8G6U - chains C and D of the 18 polymer chains in the assembly; structure by electron microscopy, 3.16 A resolution.

# Chain C
Protein: Heavy chain of 8ANC195
Organism: Homo sapiens
Chain sequence (238 residues; each row starts with the number of its first residue; note: 1 number in that range is skipped by the numbering (no residue carries it; nothing is unmodelled there); a row labelled like 77A-77D holds insertion residues (77A, then the next letters in order)):
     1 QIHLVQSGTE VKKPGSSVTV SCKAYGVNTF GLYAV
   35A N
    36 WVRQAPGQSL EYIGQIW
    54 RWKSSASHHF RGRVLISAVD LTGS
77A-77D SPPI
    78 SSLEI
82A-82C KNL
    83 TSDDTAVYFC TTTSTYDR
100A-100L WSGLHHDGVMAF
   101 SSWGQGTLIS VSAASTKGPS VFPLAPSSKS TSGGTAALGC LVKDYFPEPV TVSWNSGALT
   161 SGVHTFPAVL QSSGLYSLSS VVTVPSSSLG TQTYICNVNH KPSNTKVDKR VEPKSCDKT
Not modelled in the structure: 112-219
Cystine bridges: Cys22-Cys92

# Chain D
Protein: Light chain of 8ANC195
Organism: Homo sapiens
Chain sequence (215 residues; each row starts with the number of its first residue):
     1 DIQMTQSPST LSASTGDTVR ISCRASQSIT
   30A G
    31 NWVAWYQQRP GKAPRLLIYR GAALLGGVPS RFRGSAAGTD FTLTIGNLQA EDFGTFYCQQ
    91 YDTYPGTFGQ GTKVEVKRTV AAPSVFIFPP SDEQLKSGTA SVVCLLNNFY PREAKVQWKV
   151 DNALQSGNSQ ESVTEQDSKD STYSLSSTLT LSKADYEKHK VYACEVTHQG LSSPVTKSFN
   211 RGEC
Not modelled in the structure: 107-214
Cystine bridges: Cys23-Cys88

# How chain C and chain D interact
Contacting residue pairs (36):
  Gln39(C) - Gln38(D)  hydrogen bond
  Gln39(C) - Tyr87(D)  hydrogen bond
  Ser44(C) - Gly99(D)
  Leu45(C) - Tyr87(D)  hydrophobic
  Leu45(C) - Phe98(D)  hydrophobic
  Tyr47(C) - Tyr94(D)  hydrophobic
  Tyr47(C) - Pro95(D)  hydrophobic
  Ala59(C) - Tyr94(D)  hydrogen bond (backbone-side chain)
  Ser60(C) - Tyr94(D)
  Phe91(C) - Ala43(D)  hydrophobic
  Ser100B(C) - Tyr49(D)
  Gly100C(C) - Trp32(D)
  Gly100C(C) - Tyr91(D)  hydrogen bond (backbone-side chain)
  Leu100D(C) - Leu46(D)  hydrophobic
  Leu100D(C) - Tyr49(D)  hydrophobic
  Leu100D(C) - Tyr91(D)
  His100E(C) - Trp32(D)
  His100F(C) - Trp32(D)  hydrogen bond
  His100F(C) - Tyr91(D)
  His100F(C) - Asp92(D)
  Val100I(C) - Tyr91(D)
  Val100I(C) - Asp92(D)
  Val100I(C) - Gly96(D)
  Met100J(C) - Gln89(D)
  Met100J(C) - Tyr91(D)
  Ala100K(C) - Tyr36(D)
  Ala100K(C) - Tyr91(D)
  Phe100L(C) - Tyr36(D)  hydrogen bond (backbone-side chain)
  Phe100L(C) - Leu46(D)
  Phe100L(C) - Gln89(D)
  Phe100L(C) - Phe98(D)  hydrophobic
  Ser101(C) - Leu46(D)
  Trp103(C) - Tyr36(D)
  Trp103(C) - Ala43(D)  hydrophobic
  Trp103(C) - Pro44(D)
  Gly104(C) - Ala43(D)
Other interface residues (no listed pair), chain C (21 interface residues in all): Gln43, Ser58
Other interface residues (no listed pair), chain D (21 interface residues in all): Ala34, Arg45, Arg50, Thr93, Gln100

# Summary
The chain C/chain D interface involves 21 residues from each chain, with 6 hydrogen bonds. Polar pairs include
Gln39(C)-Gln38(D), Gln39(C)-Tyr87(D) and Ala59(C)-Tyr94(D).
Here chain C is Heavy chain of 8ANC195 and chain D is Light chain of 8ANC195, both from Homo sapiens. Entry
8G6U (Cryo-EM structure of T/F100 SOSIP.664 HIV-1 Env trimer with LMHS mutations in complex with 8ANC195 and
...) was determined by electron microscopy (same publication as 8DOK and 8CZZ).
